3WW5 - chain A; structure by X-ray diffraction, 1.53 A resolution.

[Chain A]
Protein: Lysozyme C
Organism: Gallus gallus
Notes: EC 3.2.1.17
UniProtKB: P00698 (LYSC_CHICK); residues 1-129 here correspond to UniProt positions 19-147 (UniProt number = residue number + 18)
Amino-acid sequence (129 residues; numbered 1 to 129; the number before each row is that of its first residue):
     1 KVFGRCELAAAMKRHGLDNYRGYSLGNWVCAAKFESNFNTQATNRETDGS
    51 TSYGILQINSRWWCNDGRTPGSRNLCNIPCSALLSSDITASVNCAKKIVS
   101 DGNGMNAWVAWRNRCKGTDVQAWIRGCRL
Disulfide bonds: Cys6-Cys127, Cys30-Cys115, Cys64-Cys80, Cys76-Cys94
Sequence notes: engineered mutation Glu46 (Asn64 in P00698), Ser52 (Asp70 in P00698)
UniProt features mapped onto this chain:
  - active site: Glu35
  - binding site (substrate): Asp101

[Summary]
From UniProt: active-site residue Glu35 and substrate-binding residue Asp101.
Chain A is Lysozyme C (Gallus gallus); the structure, Crystal Structure of hen egg white lysozyme mutant
N46E/D52S, was determined by X-ray diffraction together with 3WW6 from the same study.
